Entry 2F8N (X-ray diffraction, 2.90 A resolution); this record covers chains I and D of the 10 polymer chains in the assembly.

# Chain I
Molecule: alpha-satellite DNA (146 bp)
Source organism: Homo sapiens
Sequence (146 nucleotides; row label = number of the first residue in the row):
     1 ATCAATATCCACCTGCAGATTCTACCAAAAGTGTATTTGGAAACTGCTCC
    51 ATCAAAAGGCATGTTCAGCGGAA
   73A T
    74 TCCGCTGAACATGCCTTTTGATGGAGCAGTTTCCAAATACACTTTTGGTA
   124 GAATCTGCAGGTGGATATTGAT
Disordered / not traced: 73A

# Chain D
Name: Histone 3, H2ba
Source organism: Mus musculus
Reference sequence: Q9D2U9 (H2B3A_MOUSE); aligned to UniProt positions 1-126 over residues 1197-1322 (the alignment contains insertions or deletions, so no single offset holds)
Sequence (126 residues; row label = number of the first residue in the row):
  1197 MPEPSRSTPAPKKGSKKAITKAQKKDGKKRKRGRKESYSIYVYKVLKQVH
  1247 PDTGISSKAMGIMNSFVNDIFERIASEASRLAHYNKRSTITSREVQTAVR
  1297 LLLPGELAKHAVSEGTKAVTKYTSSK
Disordered / not traced: 1197-1229
Swiss-Prot annotation at these positions:
  - modified residue: Pro-1198 (N-acetylproline), Glu-1199 (ADP-ribosyl glutamic acid), Ser-1203 (ADP-ribosylserine), Lys-1208 (N6-(beta-hydroxybutyryl)lysine), Lys-1209 (N6-(2-hydroxyisobutyryl)lysine), Ser-1211 (Phosphoserine), Lys-1212 (N6-acetyllysine), Lys-1213 (N6-acetyllysine), Lys-1217 (N6-(2-hydroxyisobutyryl)lysine), Lys-1220 (N6-(2-hydroxyisobutyryl)lysine), Lys-1221 (N6-(2-hydroxyisobutyryl)lysine), Lys-1231 (N6-(2-hydroxyisobutyryl)lysine), Glu-1232 (PolyADP-ribosyl glutamic acid), Ser-1233 (Phosphoserine), Lys-1240 (N6-(2-hydroxyisobutyryl)lysine), Lys-1243 (N6-(2-hydroxyisobutyryl)lysine), Lys-1254 (N6,N6-dimethyllysine), Arg-1276 (Dimethylated arginine), Lys-1282 (N6,N6,N6-trimethyllysine), Arg-1283 (Omega-N-methylarginine) and 5 more in UniProt
  - glycosylation: Ser-1309 (O-linked (GlcNAc) serine)
  - cross-link (Glycyl lysine isopeptide (Lys-Gly)): Lys-1217 (interchain with G-Cter in SUMO2), Lys-1231 (interchain with G-Cter in ubiquitin), Lys-1317 (interchain with G-Cter in ubiquitin)

# Chain I / chain D interface
Pairs across the interface - 15 pairs, chain I then chain D:
  DA19(I) / Ile-1251(D)  sugar contact
  DA19(I) / Ser-1252(D)  phosphate contact
  DA19(I) / Ser-1253(D)  hydrogen bond to the phosphate
  DT20(I) / Tyr-1239(D)  phosphate contact
  DT20(I) / Gly-1250(D)  phosphate contact
  DT20(I) / Ile-1251(D)  hydrogen bond to the phosphate
  DT21(I) / Tyr-1239(D)  hydrogen bond to the phosphate
  DA28(I) / Arg-1230(D)  sugar contact
  DT32(I) / Lys-1322(D)  salt bridge to the phosphate
  DT38(I) / Ser-1284(D)  hydrogen bond to the phosphate
  DT38(I) / Thr-1285(D)  hydrogen bond to the phosphate
  DG39(I) / Arg-1283(D)  phosphate contact
  DG39(I) / Ser-1284(D)  hydrogen bond to the phosphate
  DG39(I) / Thr-1285(D)  hydrogen bond to the phosphate
  DG40(I) / Arg-1283(D)  salt bridge to the phosphate
Also at the interface, not in a pair above, chain I (10 interface residues in all): DA27, DG31
Also at the interface, not in a pair above, chain D (11 interface residues in all): Lys-1254

# Summary
10 residues of chain I face 11 of chain D across their interface; the contacts include 7 hydrogen bonds and 2
salt bridges. Polar contacts include DA19(I)/Ser-1253(D), DT20(I)/Ile-1251(D) and DT21(I)/Tyr-1239(D).
Chain I is alpha-satellite DNA (146 bp) (Homo sapiens) and chain D is Histone 3, H2ba (Mus musculus); the
structure, 2.9 Angstrom X-ray structure of hybrid macroH2A nucleosomes, was determined by X-ray diffraction.
